PDB entry 1YFS | X-ray diffraction, 2.08 A resolution | chain A

[Chain A]
Name: Alanyl-tRNA synthetase
Organism: Aquifex aeolicus
Notes: EC 6.1.1.7
Reference sequence: O67323 (SYA_AQUAE); residues 0-453 here correspond to UniProt positions 1-454 (UniProt number = residue number + 1)
Sequence (465 residues; each row starts with the number of its first residue; numbering starts at 0):
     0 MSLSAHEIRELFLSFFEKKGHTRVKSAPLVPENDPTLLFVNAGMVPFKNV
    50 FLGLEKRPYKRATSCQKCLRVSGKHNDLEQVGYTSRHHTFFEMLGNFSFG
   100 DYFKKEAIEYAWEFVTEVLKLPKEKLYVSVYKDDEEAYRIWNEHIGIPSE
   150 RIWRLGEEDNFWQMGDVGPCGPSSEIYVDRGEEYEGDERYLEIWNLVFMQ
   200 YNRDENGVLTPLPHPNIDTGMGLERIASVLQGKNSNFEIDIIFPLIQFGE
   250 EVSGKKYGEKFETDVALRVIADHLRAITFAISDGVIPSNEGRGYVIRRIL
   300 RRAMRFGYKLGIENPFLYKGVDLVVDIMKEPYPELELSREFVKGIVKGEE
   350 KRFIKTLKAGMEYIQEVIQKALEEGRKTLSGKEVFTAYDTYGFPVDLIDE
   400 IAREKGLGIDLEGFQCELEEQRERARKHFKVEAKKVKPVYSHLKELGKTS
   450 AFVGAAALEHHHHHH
Not modelled in the structure: 0, 428-436, 458-464
Construct notes: cloning artifact (454-458); expression tag (459-464)
Ligand contacts: alanine (ALA): Ala-41, Met-43, Arg-69, Met-92, Trp-161, Asn-194, Val-196, Asp-217, Thr-218, Gly-219
What the authors report for this chain:
  - binding site for alanine: Arg-69, Met-92, Trp-161, Asn-194, Val-196, Asp-217, Gly-219
  - conformationally variable residues (side-chain flip): Met-43, Arg-69
  - contacts within the chain: Met-43/Val-44 (hydrophobic contact), Ala-41/Met-43 (hydrophobic contact)

[Overview]
Ligands of chain A: alanine. The paper reports a binding site for alanine at Arg-69, Met-92 and Trp-161 among
others; conformational variability at Met-43 and Arg-69.
Chain A is Alanyl-tRNA synthetase (Aquifex aeolicus); the structure, The crystal structure of alanyl-tRNA
synthetase in complex with L-alanine, was determined by X-ray diffraction together with 1YFR, 1YFT and 1YGB
from the same study.
